PDB entry 3GKR | X-ray diffraction, 1.60 A resolution | chains A and B

# Chain A
Protein: FemX
Organism: Lactobacillus viridescens
Notes: EC 2.3.2.10
Reference sequence: Q9EY50 (Q9EY50_LACVI); residues 0-335 here correspond to UniProt positions 1-336 (UniProt number = residue number + 1)
Sequence (336 residues; each row starts with the number of its first residue; numbering starts at 0):
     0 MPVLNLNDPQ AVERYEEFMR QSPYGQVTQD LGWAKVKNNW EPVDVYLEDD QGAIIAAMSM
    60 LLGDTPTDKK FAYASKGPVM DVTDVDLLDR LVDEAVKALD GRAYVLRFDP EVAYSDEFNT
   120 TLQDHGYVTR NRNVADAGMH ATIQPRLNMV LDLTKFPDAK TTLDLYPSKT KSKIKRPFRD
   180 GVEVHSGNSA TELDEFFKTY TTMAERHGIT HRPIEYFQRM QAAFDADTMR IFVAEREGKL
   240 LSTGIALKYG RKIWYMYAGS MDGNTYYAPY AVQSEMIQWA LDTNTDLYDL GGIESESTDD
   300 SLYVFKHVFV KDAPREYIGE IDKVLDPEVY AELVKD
Disordered / not traced: 0
Ion coordination: Mg2+ site 1: T64, T66; Mg2+ site 2: L280, N283; Mg2+ site 3 near F308 (its only coordinating residue here)
UniProt features mapped onto this chain:
  - binding site (substrate): K36 to W39, Y103, R211, Y215, Y256
  - site (Important for catalytic activity): D108, E319

# Chain B
Protein: UDP-MurNAc-peptide
Organism: Staphylococcus aureus
Sequence (5 residues; row label = number of the first residue in the row):
     1 AEKAA
Modified positions: A1 (uridine-5'-diphosphate-N-acetylmuramoyl-L-alanine; UMA); E2 (gamma-D-glutamic acid; FGA); A4, A5 (D-alanine; DAL)
Covalent attachments: alanine (ALA) linked to K3

# How chain A and chain B interact
Residue-residue contacts (23):
  W32(A) with A5(B)
  K36(A) with A1(B); A5(B), hydrogen bond (side chain-backbone)
  N38(A) with A1(B)
  W39(A) with A1(B)
  T64(A) with A1(B)
  F70(A) with A1(B)
  Y103(A) with A1(B)
  R106(A) with A1(B)
  I142(A) with A1(B); A4(B)
  I208(A) with E2(B)
  T209(A) with A1(B); E2(B), hydrogen bond (side chain-backbone)
  R211(A) with A1(B); A4(B), hydrogen bond (side chain-backbone); A5(B), hydrogen bond (side chain-backbone)
  P212(A) with A1(B)
  Y215(A) with A5(B), hydrogen bond (side chain-backbone)
  W253(A) with A5(B)
  M255(A) with A5(B)
  Y256(A) with A4(B), hydrogen bond (side chain-backbone); A5(B), hydrogen bond (side chain-backbone)
Other interface residues (no listed pair), chain A (21 interface residues in all): D63, Q143, H210, L332

# In short
The interface between chain A and chain B involves 21 residues on one side and 4 on the other, with 7 hydrogen
bonds. Polar pairs include K36(A)-A5(B), T209(A)-E2(B) and R211(A)-A4(B). Covalently linked alanine: at K3(B).
Curated annotation (UniProt) lists 8 substrate-binding residues on chain A.
Chain A is FemX (Lactobacillus viridescens) and chain B is UDP-MurNAc-peptide (Staphylococcus aureus); the
structure, Crystal Structure of Weissella viridescens FemX:UDP-MurNAc-hexapeptide complex, was determined by
X-ray diffraction.
